PDB entry 4E0F | X-ray diffraction, 2.85 A resolution | chains B and C of the 3 polymer chains in the assembly

[Chain B (and C)]
Name: Riboflavin synthase subunit alpha
From: Brucella abortus
Notes: EC 2.5.1.9; chain C of this document is another copy of the same molecule, construct and numbering; everything in this record applies to it too
Reference sequence: G8SX20 (G8SX20_BRUAO); residues 1-202 here = UniProt positions 1-202
Chain sequence (210 residues; row label = number of the first residue in the row):
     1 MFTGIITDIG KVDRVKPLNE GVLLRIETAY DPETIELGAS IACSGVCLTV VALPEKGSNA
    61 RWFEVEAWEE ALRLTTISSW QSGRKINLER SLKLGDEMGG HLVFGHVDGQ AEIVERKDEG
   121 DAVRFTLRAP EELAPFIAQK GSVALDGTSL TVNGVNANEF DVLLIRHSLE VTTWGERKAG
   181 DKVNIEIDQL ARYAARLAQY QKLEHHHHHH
Not modelled in the structure: 204-210 (chain C: 203-210)
Sequence notes: expression tag (203-210)
Residues lining bound ligands: riboflavin (RBF): G99, G100, K140, T151, I165
What the authors report for this chain:
  - binding site for riboflavin: C47, L48, T49, E66, W68, G99, G105, V107, K140, T151, I165
  - self-association interface (contacts with another copy of this molecule); pairs are residue here / residue on that copy: E97-K93, D188-Y193 (hydrogen bond), D188-Q189 (hydrogen bond), A195

[How chain B and chain C interact]
Pairs across the interface (37; chain B residue first):
  M1(B) with G100(C); H101(C); L102(C)
  L92(B) with M98(C)
  K93(B) with G95(C); D96(C); E97(C)
  L94(B) with L92(C); K93(C); L94(C); G95(C), hydrogen bond (backbone-backbone); D96(C), hydrogen bond (backbone-backbone); M98(C), hydrophobic
  G95(B) with L94(C)
  L102(B) with L190(C), hydrophobic
  F104(B) with S142(C)
  Q189(B) with Q139(C); K140(C); G141(C)
  L190(B) with L190(C), hydrophobic
  R192(B) with A138(C); Q139(C)
  Y193(B) with F136(C); A138(C), hydrophobic; D188(C), hydrogen bond; L190(C), hydrophobic; A191(C), hydrophobic
  R196(B) with A134(C), hydrogen bond (side chain-backbone); P135(C); I137(C), hydrogen bond (side chain-backbone); V155(C); A157(C), hydrogen bond (side chain-backbone)
  L197(B) with P135(C); F136(C), hydrophobic
  Y200(B) with A134(C), hydrophobic; P135(C), hydrophobic; N158(C), hydrogen bond
Other interface residues (no listed pair), chain B (15 interface residues in all): T34
Other interface residues (no listed pair), chain C (29 interface residues in all): M1, E131, Y193, A194

[Overview]
15 residues of chain B and 29 residues of chain C are in contact, with 7 hydrogen bonds. Among the polar pairs
are Y193(B)-D188(C), R196(B)-A134(C) and R196(B)-I137(C). Chain B binds riboflavin. From the paper: a binding
site for riboflavin at C47(B), L48(B) and T49(B) among others; a self-association interface involving E97(B),
D188(B) and A195(B).
Both chains are Riboflavin synthase subunit alpha (Brucella abortus). Entry 4E0F (Crystallographic structure
of trimeric Riboflavin Synthase from Brucella abortus in complex with riboflavin) was determined by X-ray
diffraction (same publication as 4FXU, 4G6I and 4GQN).
